PDB entry 7O6Q | electron microscopy, 1.88 A resolution | chains C and D of the 4 polymer chains in the assembly

== Chain C (and D) ==
Molecule: borneol dehydrogenase
Organism: Salvia rosmarinus
Notes: chain D of this document is another copy of the same molecule, construct and numbering; everything in this record applies to it too
Chain sequence (290 residues; numbered -20 to 269; the number before each row is that of its first residue; numbers below 1 keep their minus sign (Met-20 is residue -20)):
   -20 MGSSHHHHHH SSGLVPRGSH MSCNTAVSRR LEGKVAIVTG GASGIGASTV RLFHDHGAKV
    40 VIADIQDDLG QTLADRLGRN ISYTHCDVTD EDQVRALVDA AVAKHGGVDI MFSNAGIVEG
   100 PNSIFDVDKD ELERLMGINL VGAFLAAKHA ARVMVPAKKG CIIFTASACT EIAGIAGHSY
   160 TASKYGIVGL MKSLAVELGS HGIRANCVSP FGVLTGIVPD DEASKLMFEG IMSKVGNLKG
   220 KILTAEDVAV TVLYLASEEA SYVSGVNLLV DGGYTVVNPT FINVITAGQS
Disordered / not traced: -20 to 7, 193-202, 269 (chain D: -20 to 7, 193-203, 269)

== How chain C and chain D interact ==
Residue-residue contacts (55; chain C residue first):
  Thr68(C) with Lys108(D)
  Glu70(C) with Lys108(D)
  Asn101(C) with Glu176(D)
  Ser102(C) with Glu176(D), hydrogen bond
  Ile103(C) with Lys127(D); Ala130(D), hydrophobic; Leu173(D), hydrophobic; Glu176(D), hydrogen bond (backbone-side chain)
  Phe104(C) with Lys127(D); Ala130(D); Arg131(D); Val134(D), hydrophobic
  Val106(C) with Phe123(D), hydrophobic; Lys127(D)
  Lys108(C) with Thr68(D), hydrogen bond (side chain-backbone); Glu70(D); Val120(D)
  Leu111(C) with Phe123(D), hydrophobic
  Met115(C) with Leu119(D), hydrophobic
  Leu119(C) with Met115(D), hydrophobic
  Phe123(C) with Val106(D), hydrophobic; Leu111(D), hydrophobic; His157(D); Ser158(D); Ala161(D), hydrophobic
  Lys127(C) with Ile103(D); Phe104(D); Val106(D)
  Ala130(C) with Ile103(D), hydrophobic; Phe104(D)
  Arg131(C) with Phe104(D)
  Val134(C) with Phe104(D), hydrophobic
  Ala152(C) with Val175(D), hydrophobic
  His157(C) with Phe123(D); Ser172(D); Glu176(D), salt bridge
  Ser158(C) with Phe123(D)
  Thr160(C) with Ser172(D)
  Ala161(C) with Phe123(D), hydrophobic; Gly165(D)
  Tyr164(C) with Tyr164(D); Gly168(D); Lys171(D)
  Gly165(C) with Ala161(D); Gly165(D)
  Gly168(C) with Tyr164(D)
  Lys171(C) with Tyr164(D)
  Ser172(C) with His157(D); Thr160(D)
  Leu173(C) with Ile103(D), hydrophobic
  Val175(C) with Ala152(D), hydrophobic
  Glu176(C) with Asn101(D); Ser102(D), hydrogen bond; Ile103(D), hydrogen bond (side chain-backbone); His157(D), salt bridge
Other interface residues (no listed pair), chain C (35 interface residues in all): Glu112, Val120, Leu124, Ala126, Val167, Leu169
Other interface residues (no listed pair), chain D (35 interface residues in all): Glu112, Leu124, Ala126, Val167, Leu169

== Summary ==
The chain C/chain D interface involves 35 residues from each chain, with 5 hydrogen bonds and 2 salt bridges.
Among the polar pairs are His157(C)-Glu176(D), Ser102(C)-Glu176(D) and Ile103(C)-Glu176(D).
Chain C and chain D are both borneol dehydrogenase (Salvia rosmarinus); the structure, Structure of the
borneol dehydrogenase 1 of salvia rosmarinus, was determined by electron microscopy, deposited together with
7O6P.
